7TK7 - chains G and H of the 27 polymer chains in the assembly; structure by electron microscopy, 6.70 A resolution (low resolution: residue-level contacts below are approximate; hydrogen-bond / salt-bridge calls are withheld).

== Chain G ==
Protein: ATP synthase subunit gamma
Source organism: Saccharomyces cerevisiae
UniProtKB: P38077 (ATPG_YEAST); residues 1-278 here correspond to UniProt positions 34-311 (UniProt number = residue number + 33)
Chain sequence (278 residues; row label = number of the first residue in the row):
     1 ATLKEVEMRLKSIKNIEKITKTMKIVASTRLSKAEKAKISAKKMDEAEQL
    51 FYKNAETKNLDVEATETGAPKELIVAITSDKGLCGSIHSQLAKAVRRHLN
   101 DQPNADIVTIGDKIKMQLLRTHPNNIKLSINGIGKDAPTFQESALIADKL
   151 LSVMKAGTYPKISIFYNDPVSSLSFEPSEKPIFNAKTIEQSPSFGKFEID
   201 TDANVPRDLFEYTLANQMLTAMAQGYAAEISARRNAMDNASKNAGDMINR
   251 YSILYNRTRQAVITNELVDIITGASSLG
Disordered / not traced: 60-70, 277-278

== Chain H ==
Protein: ATP synthase subunit delta
Source organism: Saccharomyces cerevisiae
UniProtKB: Q12165 (ATPD_YEAST); residues 1-138 here correspond to UniProt positions 23-160 (UniProt number = residue number + 22)
Chain sequence (138 residues; each row starts with the number of its first residue):
     1 AEAAAASSGLKLQFALPHETLYSGSEVTQVNLPAKSGRIGVLANHVPTVE
    51 QLLPGVVEVMEGSNSKKFFISGGFATVQPDSQLCVTAIEAFPLESFSQEN
   101 IKNLLAEAKKNVSSSDAREAAEAAIQVEVLENLQSVLK
Disordered / not traced: 1-10, 24-25, 91, 98, 116-117, 137-138

== Chain G / chain H interface ==
Pairs across the interface - 9 pairs, chain G then chain H:
  A37(G) - P17(H)
  S40(G) - L16(H)
  S40(G) - P17(H)
  A41(G) - P17(H)
  F197(G) - P47(H)
  F197(G) - T48(H)
  F197(G) - V49(H)
  E198(G) - P47(H)
  E198(G) - T48(H)
Other interface residues (no listed pair), chain G (6 interface residues in all): K196

== Overview ==
6 residues of chain G and 5 residues of chain H are in contact.
Chain G is ATP synthase subunit gamma and chain H is ATP synthase subunit delta, both from Saccharomyces
cerevisiae; the structure, Yeast ATP synthase State 1catalytic(b) with 10 mM ATP backbone model, was
determined by electron microscopy together with 7TJS, 7TJT, 7TJU, 7TJV, 7TJW, 7TJX and 30 further entries from
the same study.
